9BHU - chain A; structure by electron microscopy, 2.71 A resolution.

Chain A:
Name: Nucleotide-binding protein
Organism: Streptomyces griseus subsp. griseus
Reference sequence: Q54255 (Q54255_STRGR); residues 1-470 here = UniProt positions 1-470
Amino-acid sequence (470 residues; numbered 1 to 470; the number before each row is that of its first residue):
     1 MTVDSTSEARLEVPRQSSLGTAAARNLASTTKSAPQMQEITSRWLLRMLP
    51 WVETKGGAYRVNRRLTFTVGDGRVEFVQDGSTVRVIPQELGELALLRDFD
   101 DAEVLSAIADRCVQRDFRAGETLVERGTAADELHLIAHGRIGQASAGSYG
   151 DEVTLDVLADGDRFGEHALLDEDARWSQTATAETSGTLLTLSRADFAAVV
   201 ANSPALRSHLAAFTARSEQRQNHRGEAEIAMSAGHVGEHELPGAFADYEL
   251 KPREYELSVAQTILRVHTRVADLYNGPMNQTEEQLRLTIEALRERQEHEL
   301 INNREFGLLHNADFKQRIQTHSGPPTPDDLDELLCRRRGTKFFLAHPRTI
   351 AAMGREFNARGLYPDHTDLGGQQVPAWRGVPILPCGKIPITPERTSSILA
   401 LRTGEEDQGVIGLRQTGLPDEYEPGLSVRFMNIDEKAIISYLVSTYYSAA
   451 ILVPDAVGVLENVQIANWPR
Unresolved in the structure: 1-39, 147-152, 216-245
Ion coordination: Ca2+: Thr-68, Asp-71, Arg-73, Glu-89, Glu-92
What the authors report for this chain:
  - specificity-determining residues: Trp-176 (by similarity / conservation)

Overview:
Thr-68, Asp-71, Arg-73, Glu-89 and Glu-92 coordinate Ca2+. From the paper: the specificity determinant
Trp-176.
Chain A is Nucleotide-binding protein (Streptomyces griseus subsp. griseus); the structure, Streptomyces
griseus Family 2B encapsulin shell, was determined by electron microscopy (same publication as 9BI0 and 9BHV).
